2O6G - chains C and H of the 6 polymer chains in the assembly; structure by X-ray diffraction, 3.10 A resolution.

Chain C:
Molecule: interferon-b enhancer
Sequence (57 nucleotides; each row starts with the number of its first residue):
     1 ATCTATTCAGAGGAATTTCCCACTTTCACTTTCCCTTTCAGTTTCCCTAT
    51 GTCATTT

Chain H:
Protein: Interferon regulatory factor 3
Source organism: Homo sapiens
Notes: fragment: DNA binding domain, residues 3-112
UniProtKB: Q14653 (IRF3_HUMAN); numbering as in UniProt (aligned over 1-123)
Chain sequence (123 residues; row label = number of the first residue in the row):
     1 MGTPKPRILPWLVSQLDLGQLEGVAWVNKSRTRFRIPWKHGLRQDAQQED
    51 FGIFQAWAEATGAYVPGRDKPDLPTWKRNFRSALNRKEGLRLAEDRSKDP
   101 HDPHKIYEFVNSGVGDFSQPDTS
Disordered / not traced: 1-3, 112-123
UniProt features mapped onto this chain:
  - DNA-binding region: Lys-5 to Asn-111 (IRF tryptophan pentad repeat)
  - site: Asp-121, Thr-122 (Cleavage)
  - modified residue: Thr-3 (Phosphothreonine), Ser-14 (Phosphoserine), Thr-75 (Phosphothreonine), Ser-97 (Phosphoserine), Ser-123 (Phosphoserine)
  - natural variant: Glu-49 (deletion: Decreased IFNB induction upon Sendai virus infection)
  - mutagenesis: Lys-77 to Arg-78 (Abolishes nuclear localization), Arg-86 to Lys-87 (No effect on subcellular localization), Asp-116 (D116A: Does not affect cleavage by CASP3)
Reported in the primary citation:
  - binding site for interferon-b enhancer (chain C): His-40, Leu-42, Asn-79, Ser-82
  - specificity-determining residues: Leu-42, Arg-78, Arg-86

Interface between chain C and chain H:
Pairs across the interface (25):
  DA22(C) / Arg-7(H)  salt bridge to the phosphate
  DA22(C) / Lys-87(H)  sugar contact
  DC23(C) / Lys-5(H)  phosphate contact
  DC23(C) / Pro-6(H)  phosphate contact
  DC23(C) / Arg-7(H)  phosphate contact
  DC23(C) / Ile-8(H)  hydrogen bond to the phosphate
  DC23(C) / Ala-83(H)  sugar contact
  DC23(C) / Arg-86(H)  base contact
  DC23(C) / Lys-87(H)  salt bridge to the phosphate
  DT24(C) / Lys-5(H)  salt bridge to the phosphate
  DT24(C) / Trp-57(H)  hydrogen bond to the phosphate
  DT24(C) / Thr-61(H)  phosphate contact
  DT24(C) / Asn-79(H)  sugar contact
  DT24(C) / Ala-83(H)  base contact
  DT25(C) / Arg-78(H)  base contact
  DT25(C) / Asn-79(H)  hydrogen bond to the phosphate
  DT25(C) / Ser-82(H)  base contact
  DT26(C) / Arg-78(H)  base contact
  DT32(C) / His-40(H)  hydrogen bond to the phosphate
  DT32(C) / Leu-42(H)  base contact
  DC33(C) / His-40(H)  sugar contact
  DC33(C) / Leu-42(H)  sugar contact
  DC33(C) / Arg-43(H)  phosphate contact
  DC34(C) / Arg-43(H)  phosphate contact
  DC34(C) / Gln-44(H)  hydrogen bond to the phosphate
Interface residues without a listed pair, chain H (20 interface residues in all): Leu-9, Asp-45, Thr-75, Lys-98

Overview:
8 residues of chain C face 20 of chain H across their interface; the contacts include 5 hydrogen bonds and 3
salt bridges. Polar pairs include DC23(C)/Ile-8(H), DT24(C)/Trp-57(H) and DT25(C)/Asn-79(H). From the paper: a
binding site for interferon-b enhancer (chain C) at His-40(H), Leu-42(H) and Asn-79(H) among others;
specificity determinants Leu-42(H), Arg-78(H) and Arg-86(H).
Chain C is interferon-b enhancer and chain H is Interferon regulatory factor 3 (Homo sapiens); the structure,
Crystal structure of IRF-3 bound to the interferon-b enhancer, was determined by X-ray diffraction, deposited
together with 2O61.
